PDB entry 8EEP | electron microscopy, 2.20 A resolution | chain A

Chain A:
Name: Gag polyprotein
Organism: Human immunodeficiency virus 1
UniProtKB: B6DRA0 (B6DRA0_9HIV1); residues 1-231 here correspond to UniProt positions 133-363 (UniProt number = residue number + 132)
Amino-acid sequence (231 residues; each row starts with the number of its first residue):
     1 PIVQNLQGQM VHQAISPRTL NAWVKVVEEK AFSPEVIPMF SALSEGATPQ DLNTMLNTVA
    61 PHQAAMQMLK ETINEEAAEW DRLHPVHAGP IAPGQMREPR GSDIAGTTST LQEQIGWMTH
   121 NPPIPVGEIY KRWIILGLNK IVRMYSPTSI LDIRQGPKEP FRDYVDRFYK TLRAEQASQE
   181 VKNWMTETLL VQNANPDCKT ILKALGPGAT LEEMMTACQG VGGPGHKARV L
Disordered / not traced: 222-231
Sequence notes: engineered mutation Ala-60 (Gly192 in B6DRA0), Pro-61 (Gly193 in B6DRA0)
Residues lining bound ligands:
  - inositol hexakisphosphate (IHP), molecule 1: Ser-16, Arg-18, Thr-19
  - inositol hexakisphosphate (IHP), molecule 2: Arg-18, Asn-21, Ala-22, Lys-25
Reported in the primary citation:
  - mutagenesis - G60A/G61P, G60A/G61P/M66A: abolished binding to FG peptide

In short:
Chain A binds inositol hexakisphosphate. The paper reports that G60A/G61P and G60A/G61P/M66A abolish binding
to FG peptide.
Chain A is Gag polyprotein (Human immunodeficiency virus 1); the structure, T=1 particle HIV-1 CA G60A/G61P,
was determined by electron microscopy (same publication as 7URN, 7URT, 8EET and 8EJL).
